Entry 8FVP (X-ray diffraction, 2.60 A resolution); this record covers chains B and L of the 3 polymer chains in the assembly.

# Chain B
Molecule: Proprotein convertase subtilisin/kexin type 9
Organism: Homo sapiens
Notes: EC 3.4.21.-
UniProt: Q8NBP7 (PCSK9_HUMAN); residues 153-692 here = UniProt positions 153-692
Sequence (540 residues; each row starts with the number of its first residue):
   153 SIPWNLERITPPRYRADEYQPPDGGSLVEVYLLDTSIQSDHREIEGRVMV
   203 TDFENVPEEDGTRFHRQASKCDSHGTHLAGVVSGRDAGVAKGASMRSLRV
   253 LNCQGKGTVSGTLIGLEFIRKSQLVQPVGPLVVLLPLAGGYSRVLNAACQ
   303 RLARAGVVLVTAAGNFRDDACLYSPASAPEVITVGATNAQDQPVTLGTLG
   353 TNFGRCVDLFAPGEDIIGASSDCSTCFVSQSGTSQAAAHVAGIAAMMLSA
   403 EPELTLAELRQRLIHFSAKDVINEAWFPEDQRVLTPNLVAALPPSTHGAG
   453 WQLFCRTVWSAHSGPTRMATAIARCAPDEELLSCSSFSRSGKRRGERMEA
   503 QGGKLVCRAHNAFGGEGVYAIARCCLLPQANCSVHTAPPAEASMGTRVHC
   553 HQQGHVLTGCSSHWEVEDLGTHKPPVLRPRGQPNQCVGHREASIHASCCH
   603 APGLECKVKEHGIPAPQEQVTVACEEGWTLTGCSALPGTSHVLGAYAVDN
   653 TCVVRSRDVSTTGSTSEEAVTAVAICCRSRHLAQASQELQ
Unresolved in the structure: 168-175, 213-219, 450-451, 543-546, 554-556, 572-584, 617-618, 640-641, 660-670, 682-692
Sequence notes: variant Ile474 (Val in Q8NBP7), Glu670 (Gly in Q8NBP7)
Disulfide bonds: Cys223-Cys255, Cys323-Cys358, Cys375-Cys378, Cys457-Cys527, Cys477-Cys526, Cys486-Cys509, Cys534-Cys601, Cys552-Cys600, Cys562-Cys588, Cys608-Cys679, Cys626-Cys678, Cys635-Cys654
Ion coordination: Ca2+: Val333, Cys358, Asp360

# Chain L
Molecule: PPI-YD5-NLE-7T2-SER-7T2-DPP-GLY-NH2 inhibitor
Sequence (9 residues; each row starts with the number of its first residue):
     1 XXLXSXXGX
Modified residues: PPI (propanoic acid) at position 1, YD5 (N-(2-carboxyethyl)-L-alanine) at position 2, 7T2 ((2S)-3-(4-chlorophenyl)-2-(methylamino)propanoic acid) at position 4, 7T2 ((2S)-3-(4-chlorophenyl)-2-(methylamino)propanoic acid) at position 6, DPP (diaminopropanoic acid) at position 7, NH2 (amino group) at position 9; Leu3 (norleucine; NLE)
Covalently attached groups: covalent link YD5_2-DPP_7

# Interface between chain B and chain L
Contacting residue pairs (21):
  His226(B) - 7T2_4(L)
  Cys255(B) - 7T2_4(L)
  Gln256(B) - Leu3(L)
  Gln256(B) - 7T2_4(L)
  Gly257(B) - Leu3(L)
  Gly257(B) - 7T2_4(L)
  Asn317(B) - YD5_2(L)  hydrogen bond (side chain-backbone)
  Asn317(B) - 7T2_6(L)
  Phe318(B) - PPI_1(L)
  Phe318(B) - YD5_2(L)
  Ala338(B) - 7T2_6(L)
  Val346(B) - 7T2_6(L)
  Leu348(B) - 7T2_6(L)
  Leu351(B) - YD5_2(L)
  Gly352(B) - 7T2_6(L)
  Thr353(B) - 7T2_6(L)
  Gln382(B) - Ser5(L)
  Ser383(B) - Ser5(L)  hydrogen bond (backbone-side chain)
  Ser383(B) - 7T2_6(L)
  Gly384(B) - 7T2_6(L)
  Thr385(B) - 7T2_6(L)
Other interface residues (no listed pair), chain B (21 interface residues in all): Thr187, Lys222, Lys258, Gly365, Ser381

# In short
21 residues of chain B and 6 residues of chain L are in contact, with 2 hydrogen bonds. Polar pairs include
Asn317(B)-YD5_2(L) and Ser383(B)-Ser5(L). Val333(B), Cys358(B) and Asp360(B) form the Ca2+ site.
Chain B is Proprotein convertase subtilisin/kexin type 9 (Homo sapiens) and chain L is
PPI-YD5-NLE-7T2-SER-7T2-DPP-GLY-NH2 inhibitor; the structure, PCSK9 in complex with an inhibitor, was
determined by X-ray diffraction (same publication as 8FPO, 8FPQ, 8FVL, 8FVM, 8FVN, 8FVO and 8FVQ).
